1R2F - chains A and B; structure by X-ray diffraction, 2.10 A resolution.

Chain A (and B):
Name: Protein (ribonucleotide reductase R2)
Organism: Salmonella typhimurium
Notes: EC 1.17.4.1; chain B of this document is another copy of the same molecule, construct and numbering; everything in this record applies to it too
UniProt: P17424 (RIR4_SALTY); residue numbers follow UniProt; this construct covers 1-319
Amino-acid sequence (319 residues; numbered 1 to 319; the number before each row is that of its first residue):
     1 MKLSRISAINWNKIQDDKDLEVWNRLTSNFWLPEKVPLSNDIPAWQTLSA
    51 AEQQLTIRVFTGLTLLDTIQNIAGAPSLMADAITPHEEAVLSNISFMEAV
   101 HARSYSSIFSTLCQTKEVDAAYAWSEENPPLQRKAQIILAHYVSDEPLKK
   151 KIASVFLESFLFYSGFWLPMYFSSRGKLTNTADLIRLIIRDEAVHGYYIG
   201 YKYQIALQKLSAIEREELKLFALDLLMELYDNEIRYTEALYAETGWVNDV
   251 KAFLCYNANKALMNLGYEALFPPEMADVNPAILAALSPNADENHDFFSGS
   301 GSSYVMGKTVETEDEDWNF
Not modelled in the structure: 1-5, 289-319 (chain B: 1-5, 287-319)
Bound ions: Fe ion site 1: Asp67, Glu98, His101, Glu192; Fe ion site 2: Glu98, Glu158, Glu192, His195
UniProt features mapped onto this chain:
  - active site: Tyr105
  - binding site (Fe cation): Asp67, Glu98, His101, Glu158, Glu192, His195

Interface between chain A and chain B:
Pairs across the interface (72):
  Ile6(A) - Leu65(B)
  Ile6(A) - Thr68(B)
  Ile6(A) - Ile69(B)  hydrophobic
  Ile6(A) - Leu139(B)  hydrophobic
  Ser7(A) - Leu65(B)
  Ser7(A) - Thr68(B)
  Ser7(A) - Glu126(B)  hydrogen bond
  Ala8(A) - Thr61(B)
  Ala8(A) - Thr64(B)
  Ala8(A) - Leu65(B)
  Ala8(A) - Thr68(B)
  Ala8(A) - Tyr122(B)
  Ile9(A) - Thr64(B)
  Ile9(A) - Thr68(B)  hydrogen bond (backbone-side chain)
  Ile9(A) - Ala102(B)  hydrophobic
  Ile9(A) - Ser106(B)
  Ile9(A) - Tyr122(B)  hydrogen bond (backbone-side chain)
  Asn10(A) - Ser106(B)
  Asn10(A) - Tyr122(B)
  Trp11(A) - Arg103(B)
  Trp11(A) - Ser106(B)  hydrogen bond (backbone-side chain)
  Asn12(A) - Ser106(B)  hydrogen bond (side chain-backbone)
  Asn12(A) - Ser110(B)
  Lys13(A) - Asp119(B)  salt bridge
  Trp23(A) - Phe96(B)  hydrophobic
  Trp23(A) - Val100(B)  hydrophobic
  Asn24(A) - Glu34(B)
  Thr27(A) - Phe30(B)
  Thr27(A) - Leu32(B)
  Phe30(A) - Thr27(B)
  Phe30(A) - Phe30(B)  hydrophobic
  Leu32(A) - Thr27(B)
  Thr61(A) - Ala8(B)
  Thr64(A) - Ala8(B)
  Thr64(A) - Ile9(B)
  Leu65(A) - Ile6(B)
  Leu65(A) - Ser7(B)
  Leu65(A) - Ala8(B)
  Thr68(A) - Ile6(B)
  Thr68(A) - Ser7(B)
  Thr68(A) - Ala8(B)
  Thr68(A) - Ile9(B)  hydrogen bond (side chain-backbone)
  Asn71(A) - Ser92(B)  hydrogen bond
  Ile72(A) - Ile6(B)  hydrophobic
  Ile72(A) - Glu88(B)
  Glu88(A) - Ile72(B)
  Ala89(A) - Ala99(B)  hydrophobic
  Ser92(A) - Asn71(B)  hydrogen bond
  Ser92(A) - Ser95(B)
  Ser92(A) - Phe96(B)
  Ser92(A) - Ala99(B)
  Asn93(A) - Phe96(B)
  Ser95(A) - Ser92(B)
  Phe96(A) - Trp23(B)  hydrophobic
  Phe96(A) - Thr27(B)
  Phe96(A) - Ser92(B)
  Phe96(A) - Asn93(B)
  Phe96(A) - Phe96(B)  hydrophobic
  Ala99(A) - Ala89(B)  hydrophobic
  Ala99(A) - Ser92(B)
  Val100(A) - Trp23(B)  hydrophobic
  Ala102(A) - Ile9(B)  hydrophobic
  Arg103(A) - Trp11(B)
  Ser106(A) - Asn10(B)
  Ser106(A) - Trp11(B)  hydrogen bond (side chain-backbone)
  Ser106(A) - Asn12(B)  hydrogen bond (backbone-side chain)
  Ser110(A) - Asn12(B)
  Asp119(A) - Lys13(B)  salt bridge
  Tyr122(A) - Ala8(B)
  Tyr122(A) - Ile9(B)  hydrogen bond (side chain-backbone)
  Tyr122(A) - Asn10(B)
  Glu126(A) - Ser7(B)  hydrogen bond
Also at the interface, not in a pair above, chain A (37 interface residues in all): Ile69, Phe109, Leu139
Also at the interface, not in a pair above, chain B (41 interface residues in all): Leu20, Ser28, Phe109, Thr115, Val118

Overview:
37 residues of chain A face 41 of chain B across their interface; the contacts include 12 hydrogen bonds and 2
salt bridges. Polar contacts include Lys13(A)-Asp119(B), Ser7(A)-Glu126(B) and Ile9(A)-Thr68(B). UniProt lists
active-site residue Tyr105(A) and 6 Fe cation-binding residues on chain A.
Chain A and chain B are both Protein (ribonucleotide reductase R2) (Salmonella typhimurium); the structure,
Ribonucleotide reductase R2F protein from salmonella typhimurium, was determined by X-ray diffraction (same
publication as 2R2F).
